2X2N - chains B and D; structure by X-ray diffraction, 2.60 A resolution.

Chain B (and D):
Protein: Lanosterol 14-alpha-demethylase
Organism: Trypanosoma brucei
Notes: EC 1.14.13.70; chain D of this document is another copy of the same molecule, construct and numbering; everything in this record applies to it too
UniProt: Q385E8 (Q385E8_9TRYP); numbering as in UniProt (aligned over 22-481)
Amino-acid sequence (475 residues; row label = number of the first residue in the row):
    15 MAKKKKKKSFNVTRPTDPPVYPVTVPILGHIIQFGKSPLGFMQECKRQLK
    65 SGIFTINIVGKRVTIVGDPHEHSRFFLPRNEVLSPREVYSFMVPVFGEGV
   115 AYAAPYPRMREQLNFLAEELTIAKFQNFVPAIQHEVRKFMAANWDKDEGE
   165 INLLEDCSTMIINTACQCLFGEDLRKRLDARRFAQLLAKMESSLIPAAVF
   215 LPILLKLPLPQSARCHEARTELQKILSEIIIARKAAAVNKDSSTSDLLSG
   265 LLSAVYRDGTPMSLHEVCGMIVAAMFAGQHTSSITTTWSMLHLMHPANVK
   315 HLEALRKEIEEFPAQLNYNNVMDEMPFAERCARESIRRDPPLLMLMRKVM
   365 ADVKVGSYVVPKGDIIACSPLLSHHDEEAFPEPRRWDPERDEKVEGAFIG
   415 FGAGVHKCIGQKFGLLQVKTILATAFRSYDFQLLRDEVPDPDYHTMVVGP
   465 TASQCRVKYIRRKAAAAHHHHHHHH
Unresolved in the structure: 15-29, 253-256, 478-489 (chain D: 15-29, 255, 478-489)
Sequence notes: engineered mutation Ala249 (Glu in Q385E8), Ala250 (Glu in Q385E8), Ala251 (Glu in Q385E8)
Bound ions: heme Fe: Cys422 (together with posaconazole)
Ligand contacts:
  - heme (HEM): Phe90, Tyr103, Tyr116, Arg124, Leu127, Leu130, Leu134, Ala288, Ala291, Gly292, Thr295, Ser296, Thr299, Ile350, Pro355, Leu356, Leu359, Arg361, Ile413, Gly414, Phe415, Gly416, Val419, His420, Lys421, Cys422, Ile423, Gly424, Gln425, Phe427, Gly428
  - posaconazole (X2N): Tyr103, Phe105, Met106, Phe110, Tyr116, Leu127, Leu208, Ile209, Pro210, Ala211, Val213, Phe214, Ala287, Phe290, Ala291, Thr295, Leu356, Met358, Met360, Cys422, His458, Met460
What the authors report for this chain:
  - binding site for posaconazole: Ile45 to Ile46, Tyr103, Tyr116, Ile209 to Ala211, Val213 to Phe214, Met360
  - specificity-determining residues: Phe105 (citing earlier work)

Chain B / chain D interface:
Residue-residue contacts (33):
  Glu112(B) with Arg233(D), salt bridge; Gln237(D), hydrogen bond; His279(D), salt bridge
  Pro119(B) with Ser241(D)
  Leu219(B) with His230(D)
  Lys220(B) with Ser226(D); Ala227(D); Glu231(D), salt bridge
  Leu221(B) with Pro222(D); Leu223(D)
  Pro222(B) with Leu219(D); Lys220(D); Leu221(D); Pro222(D); Ser226(D)
  His230(B) with Glu112(D)
  Lys238(B) with Pro119(D)
  Ser241(B) with Arg122(D); Asp272(D), hydrogen bond
  Ile244(B) with Asp272(D); Gly273(D)
  Ile245(B) with Arg271(D); Asp272(D)
  Lys248(B) with Gly273(D)
  Leu266(B) with Thr274(D)
  Asp272(B) with Lys248(D), salt bridge
  Pro275(B) with Pro275(D)
  Met276(B) with Pro275(D)
  Ser277(B) with Pro275(D); Ser277(D)
  Leu278(B) with Arg122(D); Asp272(D)
  His279(B) with His279(D)
Other interface residues (no listed pair), chain B (24 interface residues in all): Ile217, Leu223, Pro224, Thr234, Thr274
Other interface residues (no listed pair), chain D (26 interface residues in all): Ala117, Met276, Glu280

In short:
24 residues of chain B and 26 residues of chain D are in contact, with 2 hydrogen bonds and 4 salt bridges.
Among the polar pairs are Glu112(B)-Arg233(D), Glu112(B)-His279(D) and Lys220(B)-Glu231(D). Bound to chain B:
heme and posaconazole. The paper reports a binding site for posaconazole at Ile45(B), Tyr103(B) and Tyr116(B)
among others; the specificity determinant Phe105(B).
Chain B and chain D are both Lanosterol 14-alpha-demethylase (Trypanosoma brucei); the structure, X-ray
structure of cyp51 from trypanosoma brucei in complex with posaconazole in two different conformations, was
determined by X-ray diffraction (same publication as 2WV2 and 2WX2).
